Entry 2YF3 (X-ray diffraction, 2.00 A resolution); this record covers chains A and B.

== Chain A (and B) ==
Protein: Mazg-like nucleoside triphosphate pyrophosphohydrolase
From: Deinococcus radiodurans
Notes: EC 3.6.1.19; chain B of this document is another copy of the same molecule, construct and numbering; everything in this record applies to it too
UniProt: Q9RS96 (Q9RS96_DEIRA); residue numbers follow UniProt; this construct covers 1-148
Amino-acid sequence (154 residues; row label = number of the first residue in the row; numbers below 1 keep their minus sign (Gly-5 is residue -5)):
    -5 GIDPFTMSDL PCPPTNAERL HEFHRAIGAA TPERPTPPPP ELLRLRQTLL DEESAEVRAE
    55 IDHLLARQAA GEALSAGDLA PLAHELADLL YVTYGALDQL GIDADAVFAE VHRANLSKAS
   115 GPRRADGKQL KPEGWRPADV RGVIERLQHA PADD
Not modelled in the structure: 145-148 (chain B: -5, 2-4, 148)
Construct notes: expression tag (-5 to 0)
Bound ions: Mn2+: Glu47, Glu50, Glu79, Asp82
Reported in the primary citation:
  - Mn2+ coordination: Glu47, Glu50, Glu79, Asp82
  - catalytic residues: Asp82, Asn109, Lys112 (proposed by the authors, not directly observed)

== Chain A / chain B interface ==
Contacting residue pairs (120; chain A residue first):
  Pro5(A) with Cys6(B), hydrogen bond (backbone-side chain)
  Cys6(A) with Cys6(B), hydrogen bond; Pro7(B)
  Asn10(A) with Tyr88(B), hydrogen bond; Asp99(B), hydrogen bond; Phe102(B)
  Arg13(A) with Phe102(B); His106(B)
  Leu14(A) with Phe102(B), hydrophobic
  Glu16(A) with His106(B), salt bridge; Leu110(B)
  Phe17(A) with Asn109(B)
  Ala20(A) with Leu110(B), hydrophobic
  Ile21(A) with Ala113(B), hydrophobic; Arg117(B), hydrogen bond (backbone-side chain)
  Thr30(A) with Leu73(B)
  Pro31(A) with Leu68(B); Ser69(B); Ala70(B)
  Pro32(A) with Gln62(B), hydrogen bond (backbone-side chain); Leu73(B)
  Pro33(A) with Gln62(B)
  Pro34(A) with Leu59(B); Gln62(B)
  Leu37(A) with Ile55(B); Leu58(B), hydrophobic; Leu59(B), hydrophobic; Gln62(B); Leu76(B), hydrophobic
  Arg38(A) with Leu59(B)
  Gln41(A) with Arg52(B); Ile55(B)
  Leu44(A) with Val51(B), hydrophobic; Leu83(B), hydrophobic
  Asp45(A) with Arg52(B), salt bridge
  Val51(A) with Leu44(B), hydrophobic
  Arg52(A) with Gln41(B); Asp45(B), salt bridge
  Ile55(A) with Leu37(B); Gln41(B)
  Leu58(A) with Leu37(B), hydrophobic
  Leu59(A) with Pro34(B); Leu37(B), hydrophobic; Arg38(B)
  Gln62(A) with Pro32(B), hydrogen bond (side chain-backbone); Pro34(B); Leu37(B)
  Leu68(A) with Pro31(B)
  Ser69(A) with Pro31(B)
  Ala70(A) with Pro29(B); Pro31(B); Ile138(B); Gln142(B)
  Leu73(A) with Thr30(B); Pro31(B); Pro32(B)
  Ala74(A) with Val134(B); Arg135(B)
  Pro75(A) with Arg135(B)
  Leu76(A) with Leu37(B), hydrophobic; Leu94(B), hydrophobic
  Ala77(A) with Val101(B)
  His78(A) with Val134(B)
  Leu80(A) with Thr87(B); Ala90(B), hydrophobic; Leu91(B), hydrophobic
  Ala81(A) with Val101(B), hydrophobic; Val105(B), hydrophobic
  Asp82(A) with Val105(B)
  Leu83(A) with Leu44(B), hydrophobic; Thr87(B)
  Leu84(A) with Leu84(B), hydrophobic; Thr87(B); Tyr88(B), hydrophobic; Phe102(B), hydrophobic
  Tyr85(A) with Phe102(B), hydrophobic; His106(B), hydrogen bond; Asn109(B)
  Thr87(A) with Leu80(B); Leu83(B); Leu84(B)
  Tyr88(A) with Asn10(B), hydrogen bond; Leu84(B), hydrophobic; Tyr88(B), hydrogen bond; Phe102(B), hydrophobic
  Ala90(A) with Leu80(B), hydrophobic
  Leu91(A) with Ala77(B), hydrophobic; Leu80(B), hydrophobic; Leu84(B), hydrophobic
  Leu94(A) with Leu76(B), hydrophobic
  Ile96(A) with Leu73(B), hydrophobic; Ala77(B), hydrophobic
  Asp99(A) with Asn10(B), hydrogen bond
  Val101(A) with Ala77(B); Ala81(B), hydrophobic
  Phe102(A) with Asn10(B); Arg13(B); Leu14(B), hydrophobic; Leu84(B), hydrophobic; Tyr85(B), hydrophobic; Tyr88(B), hydrophobic
  Val105(A) with Ala81(B), hydrophobic; Asp82(B)
  His106(A) with Arg13(B); Glu16(B), salt bridge; Tyr85(B), hydrogen bond
  Asn109(A) with Phe17(B); Tyr85(B)
  Leu110(A) with Glu16(B); Ala20(B), hydrophobic
  Ala113(A) with Ala20(B); Ile21(B), hydrophobic
  Arg117(A) with Ile21(B), hydrogen bond (side chain-backbone)
  Val134(A) with Ala74(B); His78(B)
  Arg135(A) with Gly71(B), hydrogen bond (side chain-backbone); Ala74(B); Pro75(B)
  Ile138(A) with Ala70(B)
  Gln142(A) with Ala70(B)
Other interface residues (no listed pair), chain A (63 interface residues in all): Pro29, Ser48, Gln123, Ala132
Other interface residues (no listed pair), chain B (63 interface residues in all): Pro33, Ser48, Ile96, Ala132

== Summary ==
The chain A/chain B interface involves 63 residues from each chain; the contacts include 14 hydrogen bonds and
4 salt bridges. Polar contacts include Glu16(A)-His106(B), Asp45(A)-Arg52(B) and Pro5(A)-Cys6(B). Glu47(A),
Glu50(A), Glu79(A) and Asp82(A) form the Mn2+ site. From the paper: catalytic residues Asp82(A), Asn109(A) and
Lys112(A); Mn2+ coordination by Glu47(A), Glu50(A) and Glu79(A) among others.
Chain A and chain B are both Mazg-like nucleoside triphosphate pyrophosphohydrolase (Deinococcus radiodurans);
the structure, Crystal structure of DR2231, the MazG-like protein from Deinococcus radiodurans, complex with
manganese, was determined by X-ray diffraction (same publication as 2YEU, 2YF4, 2YF9, 2YFC and 2YFD).
